6HUU - chains H and Z of the 28 polymer chains in the assembly; structure by X-ray diffraction, 2.80 A resolution.

== Chain H ==
Protein: Proteasome subunit beta type-7
From: Homo sapiens
Notes: EC 3.4.25.1
Reference sequence: Q99436 (PSB7_HUMAN); residues 1-234 here correspond to UniProt positions 44-277 (UniProt number = residue number + 43)
Amino-acid sequence (234 residues; numbered 1 to 234; the number before each row is that of its first residue):
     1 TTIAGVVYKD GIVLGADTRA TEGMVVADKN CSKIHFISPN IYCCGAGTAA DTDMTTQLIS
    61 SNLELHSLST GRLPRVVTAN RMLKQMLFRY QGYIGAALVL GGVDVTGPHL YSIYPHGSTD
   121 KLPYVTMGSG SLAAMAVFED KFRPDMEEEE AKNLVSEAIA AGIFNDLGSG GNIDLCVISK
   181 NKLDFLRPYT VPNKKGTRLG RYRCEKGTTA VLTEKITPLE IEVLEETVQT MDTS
Disordered / not traced: 220-234
Glycans and other covalent adducts: compound GTW linked to T1
Construct notes: engineered mutation G171 (Ser214 in Q99436)
Small-molecule neighbours: GTW (N-[(2S)-1-[[(2S)-1-[[(2S)-1-[4-(aminomethyl)phenyl]-4-methylsulfonyl-butan-2-yl]amino]-3-cyclohexyl-1-oxidanylidene-propan-2-yl]amino]-4-methyl-1-oxidanylidene-pentan-2-yl]-2-methyl-1,3-thiazole-5-carboxamide): R19, A20, T21, E22, G23, A27, C31, S32, K33, H35, G45, A46, G47, T48, A49, A50, T52, D53, G128, S129, G168
Swiss-Prot annotation at these positions:
  - active site: T1 (Nucleophile)
From the paper describing this entry:
  - mutagenesis - S171G: increased growth
  - mutagenesis - G45A: unchanged growth

== Chain Z ==
Protein: Proteasome subunit beta type-6
From: Saccharomyces cerevisiae (strain ATCC 204508 / S288c)
Notes: EC 3.4.25.1
Reference sequence: P23724 (PSB6_YEAST); residues 1-222 here correspond to UniProt positions 20-241 (UniProt number = residue number + 19)
Amino-acid sequence (222 residues; numbered 1 to 222; the number before each row is that of its first residue):
     1 QFNPYGDNGG TILGIAGEDF AVLAGDTRNI TDYSINSRYE PKVFDCGDNI VMSANGFAAD
    61 GDALVKRFKN SVKWYHFDHN DKKLSINSAA RNIQHLLYGK RFFPYYVHTI IAGLDEDGKG
   121 AVYSFDPVGS YEREQCRAGG AAASLIMPFL DNQVNFKNQY EPGTNGKVKK PLKYLSVEEV
   181 IKLVRDSFTS ATERHIQVGD GLEILIVTKD GVRKEFYELK RD
Metal / ion sites: Mg2+: T192, V198
Small-molecule neighbours: GTW (N-[(2S)-1-[[(2S)-1-[[(2S)-1-[4-(aminomethyl)phenyl]-4-methylsulfonyl-butan-2-yl]amino]-3-cyclohexyl-1-oxidanylidene-propan-2-yl]amino]-4-methyl-1-oxidanylidene-pentan-2-yl]-2-methyl-1,3-thiazole-5-carboxamide): D126, P127, V128, S130, E132

== Interface between chain H and chain Z ==
Residue-residue contacts - 56 pairs, chain H then chain Z:
  R19(H) with I196(Z); K220(Z); D222(Z), salt bridge
  T21(H) with I196(Z)
  M24(H) with R194(Z); H195(Z); I196(Z), hydrogen bond (backbone-backbone); Q197(Z), hydrogen bond
  V25(H) with R194(Z)
  V26(H) with E193(Z); R194(Z), hydrogen bond (backbone-side chain); I196(Z), hydrophobic
  A27(H) with R194(Z), hydrogen bond (backbone-side chain)
  K29(H) with E193(Z), salt bridge; R194(Z)
  I163(H) with D222(Z)
  F164(H) with I35(Z); R38(Z), hydrogen bond (backbone-side chain); R221(Z)
  N165(H) with Y33(Z); R38(Z)
  D166(H) with Y33(Z); D222(Z)
  L167(H) with R28(Z); I30(Z), hydrophobic; D32(Z); Y33(Z), hydrogen bond (backbone-backbone); I35(Z), hydrophobic; I196(Z)
  G168(H) with Y33(Z)
  S169(H) with D222(Z)
  G170(H) with D222(Z)
  G171(H) with D222(Z), hydrogen bond (backbone-side chain)
  N193(H) with K220(Z); D222(Z), hydrogen bond
  G196(H) with T189(Z); E193(Z), hydrogen bond (backbone-side chain)
  R198(H) with D186(Z)
  L199(H) with R185(Z); D186(Z), hydrogen bond (backbone-side chain)
  G200(H) with D186(Z), hydrogen bond (backbone-side chain)
  Y202(H) with F149(Z), hydrophobic; Q153(Z), hydrogen bond (backbone-side chain); K182(Z); L183(Z), hydrophobic; D186(Z), hydrogen bond
  C204(H) with Q159(Z)
  K206(H) with P162(Z)
  G207(H) with E161(Z); P162(Z)
  T208(H) with Q159(Z); Y160(Z), hydrogen bond (backbone-backbone)
  T209(H) with N165(Z)
  A210(H) with Y160(Z), hydrophobic; G166(Z)
  V211(H) with N165(Z)
Interface residues without a listed pair, chain H (35 interface residues in all): D28, S129, K194, K195, T197, E205
Interface residues without a listed pair, chain Z (31 interface residues in all): S34, N158, G163, S190

== In short ==
35 residues of chain H and 31 residues of chain Z are in contact; the contacts include 14 hydrogen bonds and 2
salt bridges. Among the polar pairs are R19(H)-D222(Z), K29(H)-E193(Z) and M24(H)-Q197(Z). Chain Z binds
compound GTW. From the paper: S171G of chain H increases growth; G45A of chain H leaves growth unchanged.
Chain H is Proteasome subunit beta type-7 (Homo sapiens) and chain Z is Proteasome subunit beta type-6
(Saccharomyces cerevisiae (strain ATCC 204508 / S288c)); the structure, Yeast 20S proteasome with human beta2c
(S171G) in complex with 29, was determined by X-ray diffraction together with 6HTB, 6HTC, 6HTD, 6HTP, 6HTR,
6HUB and 30 further entries from the same study.
